5VEN - chain A; structure by X-ray diffraction, 1.69 A resolution.

== Chain A ==
Molecule: Ectonucleotide pyrophosphatase/phosphodiesterase family member 5
From: Mus musculus
Notes: EC 3.1.-.-
UniProtKB: Q9EQG7 (ENPP5_MOUSE); residue numbers follow UniProt; this construct covers 25-430
Chain sequence (416 residues; each row starts with the number of its first residue):
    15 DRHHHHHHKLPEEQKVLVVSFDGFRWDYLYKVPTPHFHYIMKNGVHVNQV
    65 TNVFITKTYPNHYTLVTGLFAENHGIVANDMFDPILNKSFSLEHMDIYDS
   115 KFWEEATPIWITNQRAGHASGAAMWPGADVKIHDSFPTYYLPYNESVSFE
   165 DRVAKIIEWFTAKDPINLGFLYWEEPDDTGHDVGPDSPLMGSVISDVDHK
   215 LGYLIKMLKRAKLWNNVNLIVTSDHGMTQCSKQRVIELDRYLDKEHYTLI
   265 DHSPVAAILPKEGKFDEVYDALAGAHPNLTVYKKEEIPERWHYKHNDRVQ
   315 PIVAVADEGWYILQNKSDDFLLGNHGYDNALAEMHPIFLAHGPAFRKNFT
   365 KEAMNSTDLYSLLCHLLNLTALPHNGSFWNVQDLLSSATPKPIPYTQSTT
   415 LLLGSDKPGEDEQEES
Disordered / not traced: 15-18, 401-430
Sequence notes: expression tag (15-24)
Covalently attached groups: glycan linked to Asn101; N-acetylglucosamine (NAG) linked to Asn158, Asn292, Asn329, Asn369, Asn389
Bound ions: Zn2+ site 1: His19, Glu159, Asp192; Zn2+ site 2: His21, Asp196; Zn2+ site 3: Asp36, Thr72, Asp238, His239; Zn2+ site 4: Asp191, His195, His339
Swiss-Prot annotation at these positions:
  - active site: Thr72 (Nucleophile)
  - binding site (Zn(2+)): Asp36, Thr72, Asp191, His195, Asp238, His239, His339
  - glycosylation (N-linked (GlcNAc...) asparagine): Asn101, Asn158, Asn292, Asn329, Asn362, Asn369, Asn382, Asn389
  - mutagenesis: Thr72 (T72A: Catalytically inactive), Tyr73 (Y73F: Can hydrolyze nucleotides, with about fourfold higher rates for adenine versus uridine and no strong preference for diphosphates or triphosphates), Glu159 (E159S: No effect on its ability to hydrolyze NAD)

== In short ==
N-acetylglucosamine is covalently linked to Asn158, Asn292, Asn329, Asn369 and Asn389. His19, Glu159 and
Asp192 form the Zn2+ site 1. His21 and Asp196 form the Zn2+ site 2. Curated annotation (UniProt) lists
active-site residue Thr72, 7 Zn2+-binding residues and 3 mutagenesis sites.
Chain A is Ectonucleotide pyrophosphatase/phosphodiesterase family member 5 (Mus musculus); the structure,
Murine ectonucleotide pyrophosphatase / phosphodiesterase 5 (ENPP5, NPP5), was determined by X-ray diffraction
together with 5VEM and 5VEO from the same study.
